PDB entry 1IYZ | X-ray diffraction, 2.80 A resolution | chain A

Chain A:
Molecule: Quinone oxidoreductase
Source organism: Thermus thermophilus
Notes: EC 1.6.5.5
Reference sequence: Q8L3C8 (Q8L3C8_THETH); residues 1-302 here = UniProt positions 1-302
Chain sequence (302 residues; each row starts with the number of its first residue):
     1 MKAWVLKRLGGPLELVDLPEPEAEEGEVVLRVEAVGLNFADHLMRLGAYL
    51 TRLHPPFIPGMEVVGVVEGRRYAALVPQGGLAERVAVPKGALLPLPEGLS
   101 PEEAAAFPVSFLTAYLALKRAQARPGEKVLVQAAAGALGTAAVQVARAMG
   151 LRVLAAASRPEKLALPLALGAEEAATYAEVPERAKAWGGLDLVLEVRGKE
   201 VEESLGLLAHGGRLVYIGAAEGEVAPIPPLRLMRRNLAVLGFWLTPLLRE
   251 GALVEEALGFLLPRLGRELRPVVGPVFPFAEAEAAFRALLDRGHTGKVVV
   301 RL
Disordered / not traced: 222-224
Ligand contacts: NADPH (NDP; NADPH dihydro-nicotinamide-adenine-dinucleotide phosphate): Asn38, Phe39, Leu43, Tyr49, Val109, Thr113, Ala133, Gly136, Ala137, Leu138, Gly139, Ala157, Ser158, Lys162, Tyr177, Val196, Arg197, Ile217, Gly218, Ala219, Ala220, Glu221, Phe242, Trp243, Leu244, Leu289, Arg292, His294, Gly296
Reported in the primary citation:
  - binding site for NADPH: Phe39, Thr113, Ala137, Leu138, Ser158, Lys162, Tyr177, Ile217, Ala220, Glu221, Phe242, Arg292
  - conformationally variable residues (order/disorder transition): Gly218 to Glu221
  - specificity-determining residues: Leu50, Trp243
  - catalytic residues: Asn38, Tyr49, Thr113 (by similarity / conservation)
  - specificity-determining residues: Ser158, Tyr177, Arg292 (proposed by the authors, not directly observed)

Summary:
Ligands of chain A: NADPH. The paper reports catalytic residues Asn38, Tyr49 and Thr113; a binding site for
NADPH at Phe39, Thr113 and Ala137 among others.
Chain A is Quinone oxidoreductase (Thermus thermophilus); the structure, Crystal Structures of the Quinone
Oxidoreductase from Thermus thermophilus HB8 and Its Complex with NADPH, was determined by X-ray diffraction,
deposited together with 1IZ0.
